4P6K - chain A; structure by X-ray diffraction, 2.70 A resolution.

[Chain A]
Molecule: Computationally Designed Transporter of Zn(II) and Proton
Chain sequence (26 residues; numbered 1 to 26; the number before each row is that of its first residue):
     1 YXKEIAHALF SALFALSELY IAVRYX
Modified residues: 4BF (4-bromo-L-phenylalanine) at position 2; NH2 (amino group) at position 26

[Summary]
Chain A is Computationally Designed Transporter of Zn(II) and Proton; the structure, Crystal Structure of the
Computationally Designed Transmembrane Metallotransporter with 4-bromophenylalanine in Lipidic Cubic Phase,
was determined by X-ray diffraction together with 4P6J and 4P6L from the same study.
